Entry 3QII (X-ray diffraction, 2.30 A resolution); this record covers chain A.

Chain A:
Molecule: PHD finger protein 20
Source organism: Homo sapiens
Reference sequence: Q9BVI0 (PHF20_HUMAN); residues 83-150 here = UniProt positions 83-150
Sequence (85 residues; row label = number of the first residue in the row):
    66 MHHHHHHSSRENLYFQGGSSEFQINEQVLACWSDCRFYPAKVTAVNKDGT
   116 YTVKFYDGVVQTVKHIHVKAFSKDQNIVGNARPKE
Not modelled in the structure: 66-85, 138-150
Sequence notes: expression tag (66-82)
Disulfides: Cys96-Cys100

Summary:
Chain A is PHD finger protein 20 (Homo sapiens); the structure, Crystal structure of tudor domain 2 of human
PHD finger protein 20, was determined by X-ray diffraction, deposited together with 3Q1J.
